7XL3 - chains A and B of the 7 polymer chains in the assembly; structure by electron microscopy, 3.13 A resolution.

# Chain A (and B)
Protein: DNA-directed RNA polymerase subunit alpha
Organism: Pseudomonas aeruginosa PAO1
Notes: EC 2.7.7.6; chain B of this document is another copy of the same molecule, construct and numbering; everything in this record applies to it too
UniProt: O52760 (RPOA_PSEAE); numbering as in UniProt (aligned over 1-333)
Amino-acid sequence (345 residues; numbered -11 to 333; the number before each row is that of its first residue; numbers below 1 keep their minus sign (Met-11 is residue -11)):
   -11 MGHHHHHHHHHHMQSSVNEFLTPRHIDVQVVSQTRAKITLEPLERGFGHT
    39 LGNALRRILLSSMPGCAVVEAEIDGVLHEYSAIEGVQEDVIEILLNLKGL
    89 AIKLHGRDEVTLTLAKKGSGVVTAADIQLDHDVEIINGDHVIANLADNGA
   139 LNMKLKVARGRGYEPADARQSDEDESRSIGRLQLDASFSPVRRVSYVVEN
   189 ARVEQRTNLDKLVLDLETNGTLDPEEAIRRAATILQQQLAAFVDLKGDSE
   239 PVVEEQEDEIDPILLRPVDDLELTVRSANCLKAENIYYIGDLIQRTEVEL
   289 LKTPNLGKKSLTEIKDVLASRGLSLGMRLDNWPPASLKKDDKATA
Disordered / not traced: -11 to 5, 158-165, 231-333 (chain B: -11 to 5, 158-168, 233-333)
Construct notes: initiating methionine (-11); expression tag (-10 to 0)

# Interface between chain A and chain B
Pairs across the interface (54):
  Asn6(A) with Pro52(B); Arg149(B)
  Glu7(A) with Arg149(B), hydrogen bond (backbone-side chain)
  Phe8(A) with Arg149(B); Ile222(B), hydrophobic
  Thr10(A) with Gln225(B)
  Pro11(A) with Gln226(B); Phe230(B)
  Arg12(A) with Ala229(B)
  His13(A) with Phe230(B)
  Ile14(A) with Phe230(B), hydrophobic
  Leu31(A) with Gln226(B)
  Gly34(A) with Arg45(B), hydrogen bond (backbone-side chain)
  Phe35(A) with Ile46(B), hydrophobic; Ser50(B); Ile222(B), hydrophobic; Gln226(B)
  His37(A) with Arg45(B)
  Thr38(A) with Ala42(B); Arg45(B)
  Leu39(A) with Gln226(B); Leu227(B), hydrophobic
  Leu43(A) with Leu227(B), hydrophobic
  Arg45(A) with Gly34(B), hydrogen bond (side chain-backbone); His37(B); Thr38(B), hydrogen bond
  Ile46(A) with Phe35(B), hydrophobic
  Ser50(A) with Phe8(B)
  Arg149(A) with Glu7(B), hydrogen bond (side chain-backbone); Phe8(B)
  Arg194(A) with Arg149(B)
  Arg217(A) with Ala229(B); Phe230(B)
  Ala220(A) with Leu227(B), hydrophobic
  Thr221(A) with Asp232(B)
  Ile222(A) with Phe8(B), hydrophobic; Phe35(B), hydrophobic
  Leu223(A) with Leu39(B), hydrophobic
  Gln224(A) with Gln224(B), hydrogen bond (backbone-side chain)
  Gln226(A) with Phe8(B); Leu9(B), hydrogen bond (side chain-backbone); Pro11(B); Leu31(B); Phe35(B)
  Leu227(A) with Leu39(B), hydrophobic; Leu223(B), hydrophobic; Gln224(B)
  Ala228(A) with Gln224(B)
  Ala229(A) with Pro11(B)
  Phe230(A) with His13(B), hydrogen bond (backbone-side chain); Ile26(B), hydrophobic; Leu28(B), hydrophobic; Leu43(B), hydrophobic; Ile216(B), hydrophobic
Interface residues without a listed pair, chain A (35 interface residues in all): Glu32, Arg33, Asn41, Ala42
Interface residues without a listed pair, chain B (36 interface residues in all): Asn6, Arg12, Glu32, Asn41, Ala220, Val231

# Overview
The interface between chain A and chain B involves 35 residues on one side and 36 on the other; the contacts
include 8 hydrogen bonds. Polar contacts include Glu7(A)-Arg149(B), Gly34(A)-Arg45(B) and Arg45(A)-Thr38(B).
Both chains are DNA-directed RNA polymerase subunit alpha (Pseudomonas aeruginosa PAO1). Entry 7XL3 (Cryo-EM
structure of Pseudomonas aeruginosa RNAP sigmaS holoenzyme complexes with transcription factor SutA (open
lobe)) was determined by electron microscopy, deposited together with 7F0R, 7VF9 and 7XL4.
